Entry 7BUD (electron microscopy, 4.50 A resolution (low resolution: residue-level contacts below are approximate; hydrogen-bond / salt-bridge calls are withheld)); this record covers chains B and A of the 10 polymer chains in the assembly.

# Chain B (and A)
Molecule: Dengue virus serotype 2 E protein
Source organism: Dengue virus 2
Notes: chain A of this document is another copy of the same molecule, construct and numbering; everything in this record applies to it too
Sequence (495 residues; each row starts with the number of its first residue):
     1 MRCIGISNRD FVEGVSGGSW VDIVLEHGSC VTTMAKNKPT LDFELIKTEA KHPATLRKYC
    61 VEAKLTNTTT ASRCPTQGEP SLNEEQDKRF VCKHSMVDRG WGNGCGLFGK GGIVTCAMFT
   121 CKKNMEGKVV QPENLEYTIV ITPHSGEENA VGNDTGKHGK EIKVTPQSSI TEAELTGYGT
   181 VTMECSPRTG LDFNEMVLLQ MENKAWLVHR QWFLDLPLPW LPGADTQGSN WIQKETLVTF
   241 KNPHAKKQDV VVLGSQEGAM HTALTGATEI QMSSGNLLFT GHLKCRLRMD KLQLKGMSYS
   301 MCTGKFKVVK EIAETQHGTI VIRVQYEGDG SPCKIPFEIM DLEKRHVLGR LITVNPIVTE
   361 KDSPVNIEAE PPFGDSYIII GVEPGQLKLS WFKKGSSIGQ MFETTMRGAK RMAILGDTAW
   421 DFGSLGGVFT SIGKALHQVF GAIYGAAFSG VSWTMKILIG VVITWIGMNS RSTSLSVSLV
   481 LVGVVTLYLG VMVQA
Covalent attachments: N-acetylglucosamine (NAG) linked to Asn67, Asn153

# Interface between chain B and chain A
Contacting residue pairs - 35 pairs, chain B then chain A:
  Ala54(B) - Gln77(A)
  Thr55(B) - Arg73(A)
  Leu56(B) - Gly78(A)
  Thr76(B) - Arg210(A)
  Gln77(B) - Ala54(A)
  Gln77(B) - Leu56(A)
  Gln77(B) - Val129(A)
  Gln77(B) - Arg210(A)
  Gly78(B) - Leu56(A)
  Glu79(B) - Pro222(A)
  Ser81(B) - Pro222(A)
  Ser81(B) - Ala224(A)
  Leu82(B) - Asn230(A)
  Glu85(B) - Lys88(A)
  Glu85(B) - Asn230(A)
  Gln86(B) - Lys88(A)
  Gln86(B) - Arg89(A)
  Gln86(B) - Gly228(A)
  Gln86(B) - Ser229(A)
  Gln86(B) - Asn230(A)
  Lys88(B) - Glu85(A)
  Lys88(B) - Gln86(A)
  Arg89(B) - Gln86(A)
  Leu107(B) - Gln131(A)
  Val129(B) - Gln77(A)
  Gln131(B) - Leu107(A)
  Arg210(B) - Thr76(A)
  Pro222(B) - Glu79(A)
  Pro222(B) - Ser81(A)
  Gly223(B) - Arg73(A)
  Ala224(B) - Arg73(A)
  Ala224(B) - Ser81(A)
  Gly228(B) - Gln86(A)
  Asn230(B) - Glu85(A)
  Asn230(B) - Gln86(A)
Also at the interface, not in a pair above, chain B (24 interface residues in all): Asp87, Ser229
Also at the interface, not in a pair above, chain A (24 interface residues in all): Leu82, Asp87, Trp220

# In short
The chain B/chain A interface involves 24 residues from each chain.
Both chains are Dengue virus serotype 2 E protein (Dengue virus 2). Entry 7BUD (Cryo-EM structure of Dengue
virus serotype 2 complexed with Fab SIgN-3C at pH 8.0) was determined by electron microscopy, deposited
together with 7BU8, 7BUA, 7BUB, 7BUE and 7BUF.
